PDB entry 6X2F | electron microscopy, 4.00 A resolution | chains A and P of the 9 polymer chains in the assembly

[Chain A]
Name: Transcription-repair-coupling factor
From: Escherichia coli
Notes: EC 3.6.4.-
UniProt: A0A024L3Y3 (A0A024L3Y3_ECOLX); residues 1-1148 here = UniProt positions 1-1148
Sequence (1148 residues; each row starts with the number of its first residue):
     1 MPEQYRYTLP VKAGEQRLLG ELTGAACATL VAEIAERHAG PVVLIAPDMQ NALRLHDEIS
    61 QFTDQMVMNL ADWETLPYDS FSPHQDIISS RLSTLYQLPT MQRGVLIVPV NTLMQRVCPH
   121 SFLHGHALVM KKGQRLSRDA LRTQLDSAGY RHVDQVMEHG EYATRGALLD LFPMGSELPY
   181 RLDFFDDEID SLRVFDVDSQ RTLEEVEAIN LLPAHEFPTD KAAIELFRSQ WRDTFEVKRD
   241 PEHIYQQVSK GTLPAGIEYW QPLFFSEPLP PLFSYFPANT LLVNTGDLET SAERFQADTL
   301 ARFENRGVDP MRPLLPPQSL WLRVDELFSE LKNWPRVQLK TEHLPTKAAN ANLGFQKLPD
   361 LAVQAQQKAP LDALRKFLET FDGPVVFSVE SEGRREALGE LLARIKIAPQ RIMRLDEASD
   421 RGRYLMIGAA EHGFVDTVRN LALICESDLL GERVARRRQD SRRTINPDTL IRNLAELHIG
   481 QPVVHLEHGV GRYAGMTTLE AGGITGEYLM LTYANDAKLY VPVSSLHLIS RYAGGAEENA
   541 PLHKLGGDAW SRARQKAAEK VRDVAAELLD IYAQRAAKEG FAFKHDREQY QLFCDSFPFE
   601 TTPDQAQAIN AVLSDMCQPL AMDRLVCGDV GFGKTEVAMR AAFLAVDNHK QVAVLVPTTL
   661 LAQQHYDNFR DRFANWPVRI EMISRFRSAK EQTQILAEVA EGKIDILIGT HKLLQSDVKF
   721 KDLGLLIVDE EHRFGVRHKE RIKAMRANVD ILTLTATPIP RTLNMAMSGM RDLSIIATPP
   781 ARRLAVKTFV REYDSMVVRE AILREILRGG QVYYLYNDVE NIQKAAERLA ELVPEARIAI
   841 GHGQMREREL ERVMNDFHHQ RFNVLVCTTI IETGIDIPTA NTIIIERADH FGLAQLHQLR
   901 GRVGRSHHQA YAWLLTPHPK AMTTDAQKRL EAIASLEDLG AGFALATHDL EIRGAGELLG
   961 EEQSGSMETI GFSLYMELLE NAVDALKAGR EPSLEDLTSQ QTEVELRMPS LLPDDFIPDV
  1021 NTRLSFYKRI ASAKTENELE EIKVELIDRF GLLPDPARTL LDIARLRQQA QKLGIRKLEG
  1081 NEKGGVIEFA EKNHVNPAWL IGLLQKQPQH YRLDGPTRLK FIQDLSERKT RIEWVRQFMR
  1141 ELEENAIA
Disordered / not traced: 1-3, 1148
Ligand contacts: ADP (adenosine-5'-diphosphate): Phe597, Phe599, Glu600, Thr601, Gln605, Asp629, Val630, Gly631, Phe632, Gly633, Lys634, Thr635, Pro780
From the paper describing this entry:
  - conformationally variable residues (order/disorder transition): Asp548 to Lys560

[Chain P]
Molecule: 64-nt DNA strand
Sequence (64 nucleotides; each row starts with the number of its first residue):
     1 GGGTATTCGC CGCGTACCTC TCCTAGCCCG CAAGTATCCT ATTCCTTGCA GCGGTGCCGT
    61 TGGG
Disordered / not traced: 56-64

[Chain A / chain P interface]
Pairs across the interface (22; chain A residue first):
  Arg201(A) - DC44(P)  hydrogen bond to the phosphate
  Arg201(A) - DC45(P)  salt bridge to the phosphate
  Arg552(A) - DC31(P)  phosphate contact
  Arg552(A) - DA32(P)  phosphate contact
  Gln555(A) - DG30(P)  phosphate contact
  Gln555(A) - DC31(P)  phosphate contact
  Ala558(A) - DG30(P)  phosphate contact
  Pro657(A) - DA36(P)  sugar contact
  Thr659(A) - DT37(P)  hydrogen bond to the phosphate
  Arg685(A) - DT37(P)  salt bridge to the phosphate
  Arg685(A) - DC38(P)  phosphate contact
  Thr710(A) - DT37(P)  sugar contact
  His711(A) - DT37(P)  sugar contact
  Lys712(A) - DC38(P)  salt bridge to the phosphate
  Arg733(A) - DT35(P)  sugar contact
  Val819(A) - DG34(P)  phosphate contact
  Gly843(A) - DT35(P)  hydrogen bond to the phosphate
  Gln844(A) - DG34(P)  hydrogen bond to the phosphate
  Thr868(A) - DT35(P)  phosphate contact
  Thr869(A) - DG34(P)  hydrogen bond to the phosphate
  Thr869(A) - DT35(P)  sugar contact
  Ile870(A) - DT35(P)  phosphate contact
Other interface residues (no listed pair), chain A (24 interface residues in all): Lys556, Glu559, Thr658, Ser684, Gln715, Asn817, Glu820

[In short]
Chain A and chain P form an interface of 24 and 10 residues respectively; the contacts include 5 hydrogen
bonds and 3 salt bridges. Polar contacts include Arg201(A)-DC44(P), Thr659(A)-DT37(P) and Gly843(A)-DT35(P).
Chain A binds ADP. The paper reports conformational variability at Asp548(A).
Chain A is Transcription-repair-coupling factor (Escherichia coli) and chain P is a 64-nt DNA strand; the
structure, Mfd-bound E.coli RNA polymerase elongation complex - L2 state, was determined by electron
microscopy, deposited together with 6X26, 6X2N, 6X43, 6X4W, 6X4Y and 6X50.
